PDB entry 8Q1B | electron microscopy, 3.40 A resolution | chains a and e of the 33 polymer chains in the assembly

== Chain a ==
Molecule: Cytochrome c oxidase subunit 1
Source organism: Schizosaccharomyces pombe
Notes: EC 7.1.1.9
Reference sequence: P07657 (COX1_SCHPO); the construct has insertions or renumbered stretches relative to UniProt, so the offset changes along the chain: 1-399 = UniProt 1-399; 401-538 = UniProt 400-537
Sequence (538 residues; row label = number of the first residue in the row):
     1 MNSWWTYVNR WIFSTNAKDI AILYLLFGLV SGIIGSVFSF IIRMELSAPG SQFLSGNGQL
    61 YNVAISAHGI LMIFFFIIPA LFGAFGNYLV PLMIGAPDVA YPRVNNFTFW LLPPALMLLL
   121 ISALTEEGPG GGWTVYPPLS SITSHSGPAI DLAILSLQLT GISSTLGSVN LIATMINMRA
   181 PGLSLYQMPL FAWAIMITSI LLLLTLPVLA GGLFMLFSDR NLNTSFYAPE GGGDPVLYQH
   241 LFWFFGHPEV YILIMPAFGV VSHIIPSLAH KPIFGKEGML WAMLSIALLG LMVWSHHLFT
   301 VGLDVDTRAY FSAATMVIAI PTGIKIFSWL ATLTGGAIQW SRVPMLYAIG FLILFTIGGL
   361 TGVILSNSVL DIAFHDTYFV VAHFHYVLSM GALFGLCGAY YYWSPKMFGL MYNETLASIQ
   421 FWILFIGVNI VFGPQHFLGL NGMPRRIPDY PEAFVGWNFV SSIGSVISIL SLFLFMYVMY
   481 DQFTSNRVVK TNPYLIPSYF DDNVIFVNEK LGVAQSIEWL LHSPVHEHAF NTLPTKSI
Unresolved in the structure: 1
Differences from the reference sequence: insertion (400)
Ion coordination: Ca2+: E45, G50; heme a Fe site 1: H68, H385; Cu ion: H247, H297; heme a Fe site 2 near H383 (its only coordinating residue here)
Residues lining bound ligands:
  - heme a (HEA), molecule 1: L25, G28, L29, S36, S39, I42, R43, L46, Y61, I65, H68, G69, M72, I73, F76, I77, G132, W133, Y378, F384, H385, L388, S389, L393, L396, L424, V428, V431, F432, Q435, R445, R446, I447, S468, L472, F475
  - heme a (HEA), molecule 2: W133, T134, W243, V250, Y251, H296, H297, T315, I318, A319, T322, G323, F327, F355, T356, G359, L360, G362, V363, L365, S366, D371, H375, D376, V380, H383, F384, V387, L388
UniProt features mapped onto this chain:
  - binding site (Ca(2+)): E45, A48, G50, P448
  - binding site (Fe(II)-heme a): H68, H385
  - binding site (Cu cation): H247, H296, H297
  - binding site (O2): Y251
  - binding site (Mg(2+)): H375, D376
  - binding site (heme a3): H383
  - cross-link: H247 to Y251 (1'-histidyl-3'-tyrosine (His-Tyr))

== Chain e ==
Molecule: Cytochrome c oxidase polypeptide 5, mitochondrial
Source organism: Schizosaccharomyces pombe
Reference sequence: O74988 (COX5_SCHPO); residues 1-186 here = UniProt positions 1-186
Sequence (228 residues; row label = number of the first residue in the row):
     1 MYLSKIICKK VPMKLLCTRN AATVSAAATN ALQKEQPSGE AMIARPRLVD LDKRWGIMSQ
    61 EEKDGLITDL YARQKQPWTT LSIEEKKAAY WIAFGEHGPR AFSHISQKTV FWGTVAGLTI
   121 GVVLFGLIRT QAAPSPRTMT REWQEKSNEY MKENKINPIS GEASEGFKGR GQISGGIFSP
   181 SEKDKKENLY FQGGGGGGSA WSHPQFEKGG GSGGGSGGSA WSHPQFEK
Unresolved in the structure: 1-38, 184-228
Differences from the reference sequence: expression tag (187-228)

== Interface between chain a and chain e ==
Pairs across the interface - 53 pairs, chain a then chain e:
  M44(a) - F125(e)  hydrophobic
  M44(a) - I128(e)  hydrophobic
  S47(a) - R129(e)  hydrogen bond
  A48(a) - R129(e)
  P49(a) - P136(e)
  P49(a) - M139(e)  hydrophobic
  S51(a) - A133(e)
  Q52(a) - R129(e)
  Q52(a) - A132(e)
  F53(a) - Q131(e)
  F53(a) - A132(e)  hydrophobic
  W340(a) - Q107(e)
  S341(a) - I105(e)
  R342(a) - I105(e)
  E414(a) - I105(e)
  T415(a) - I105(e)
  T415(a) - T109(e)
  S418(a) - V110(e)
  I419(a) - T109(e)
  I419(a) - V110(e)  hydrophobic
  I419(a) - G113(e)
  W422(a) - V110(e)
  W422(a) - T114(e)
  I423(a) - G117(e)
  I426(a) - L118(e)  hydrophobic
  E452(a) - T138(e)
  E452(a) - M139(e)
  A453(a) - Q172(e)
  V455(a) - S174(e)
  V455(a) - F178(e)  hydrophobic
  F459(a) - F125(e)  hydrophobic
  F459(a) - F178(e)  hydrophobic
  S462(a) - F125(e)
  I463(a) - F125(e)  hydrophobic
  V466(a) - G121(e)
  V466(a) - L124(e)  hydrophobic
  V466(a) - F125(e)  hydrophobic
  I467(a) - L118(e)  hydrophobic
  L470(a) - G117(e)
  L470(a) - G121(e)
  I496(a) - F102(e)  hydrophobic
  P497(a) - R100(e)
  S498(a) - R100(e)
  D501(a) - F94(e)
  D501(a) - R100(e)  hydrogen bond (backbone-side chain)
  D502(a) - A93(e)
  N503(a) - I92(e)
  N503(a) - A93(e)  hydrogen bond (backbone-backbone)
  N503(a) - H97(e)  hydrogen bond
  N503(a) - P99(e)
  N503(a) - R100(e)  hydrogen bond
  V504(a) - Y71(e)
  F506(a) - P99(e)  hydrophobic
Interface residues without a listed pair, chain a (37 interface residues in all): G456, Y499, F500
Interface residues without a listed pair, chain e (33 interface residues in all): G95, S103, I120

== Overview ==
The interface between chain a and chain e involves 37 residues on one side and 33 on the other, with 5
hydrogen bonds. Polar contacts include S47(a)-R129(e), D501(a)-R100(e) and N503(a)-H97(e). Chain a binds heme
a.
Chain a is Cytochrome c oxidase subunit 1 and chain e is Cytochrome c oxidase polypeptide 5, mitochondrial,
both from Schizosaccharomyces pombe; the structure, III2-IV1 respiratory supercomplex from S. pombe, was
determined by electron microscopy.
